Entry 6DPJ (X-ray diffraction, 1.55 A resolution); this record covers chains A and C of the 4 polymer chains in the assembly.

[Chain A]
Protein: Ribonuclease H
Source organism: Bacillus halodurans
Notes: EC 3.1.26.4; fragment: Catalytic Domain
UniProtKB: Q9KEI9 (RNH1_BACHD); numbering as in UniProt (aligned over 59-196)
Chain sequence (142 residues; numbered 55 to 196; the number before each row is that of its first residue):
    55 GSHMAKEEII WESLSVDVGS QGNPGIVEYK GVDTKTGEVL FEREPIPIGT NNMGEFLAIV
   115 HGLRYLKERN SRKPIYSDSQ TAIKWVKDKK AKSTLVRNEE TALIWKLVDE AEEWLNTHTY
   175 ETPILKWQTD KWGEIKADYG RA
Unresolved in the structure: 55-60, 195-196
Differences from the reference sequence: expression tag (55-58); engineered mutation Ala196 (Lys in Q9KEI9)
UniProt features mapped onto this chain:
  - binding site (Mg(2+)): Asp71, Glu109, Asp132, Asp192
  - mutagenesis: Glu109 (E109Q: Loss of activity), Asp132 (D132N: Loss of activity), Glu188 (E188A: Strongly reduces activity; E188Q: No effect), Asp192 (D192N: Strongly reduced activity with manganese. Loss of activity with magnesium)
Metal / ion sites: Mn2+ site 1: Asp71, Asp192 (shared with 1 residue of chain b); Mn2+ site 2: Asp71, Glu109, Asp132 (shared with 1 residue of chain B; 1 residue of chain b); K+: Asp192, Tyr193 (shared with 1 residue of chain b)
What the authors report for this chain:
  - catalytic residues: Glu188 (citing earlier work)

[Chain C]
Molecule: 6-nt DNA strand
Sequence (6 nucleotides; numbered 1 to 6; the number before each row is that of its first residue):
     1 CGATGT
Metal / ion sites: K+: DT4, DG5

[Chain A / chain C interface]
Pairs across the interface - 18 pairs, chain A then chain C:
  Asn77(A) - DA3(C)  hydrogen bond to the base
  Asn77(A) - DT4(C)  hydrogen bond to the sugar
  Pro78(A) - DA3(C)  phosphate contact
  Pro78(A) - DT4(C)  phosphate contact
  Thr104(A) - DT4(C)  phosphate contact
  Thr104(A) - DG5(C)  hydrogen bond to the phosphate
  Asn105(A) - DT4(C)  hydrogen bond to the base
  Asn106(A) - DT4(C)  hydrogen bond to the base
  Asn106(A) - DG5(C)  hydrogen bond to the sugar
  Met107(A) - DG5(C)  phosphate contact
  Gln134(A) - DG5(C)  base contact
  Thr135(A) - DG5(C)  sugar contact
  Lys138(A) - DT6(C)  phosphate contact
  Trp139(A) - DG5(C)  phosphate contact
  Trp139(A) - DT6(C)  hydrogen bond to the phosphate
  Lys146(A) - DT6(C)  salt bridge to the phosphate
  Ser147(A) - DG5(C)  hydrogen bond to the phosphate
  Thr148(A) - DG5(C)  hydrogen bond to the phosphate
Interface residues without a listed pair, chain A (14 interface residues in all): Leu149

[Overview]
14 residues of chain A face 4 of chain C across their interface, with 9 hydrogen bonds and 1 salt bridge.
Polar contacts include Asn77(A)-DA3(C), Asn105(A)-DT4(C) and Asn106(A)-DT4(C). Asp71(A) and Asp192(A)
coordinate Mn2+ site 1. From UniProt: 4 Mg2+-binding residues and 4 mutagenesis sites on chain A. From the
paper: the catalytic residue Glu188(A).
Here chain A is Ribonuclease H (Bacillus halodurans) and chain C is a 6-nt DNA strand. Entry 6DPJ (Crystal
Structure of Bacillus Halodurans Ribonuclease H1 K196A in Complex with an RNA/DNA Hybrid: Reaction in ...) was
determined by X-ray diffraction together with 6DMN, 6DMV, 6DO8, 6DO9, 6DOA, 6DOB and 46 further entries from
the same study.
